4KP3 - chains A and C of the 6 polymer chains in the assembly; structure by X-ray diffraction, 2.40 A resolution.

Chain A:
Name: Unconventional myosin-Va
Source organism: Mus musculus
Notes: fragment: Globular Tail Domain (GTD)
Reference sequence: Q99104 (MYO5A_MOUSE); residues 1469-1853 here = UniProt positions 1469-1853
Sequence (404 residues; numbered 1450 to 1853; the number before each row is that of its first residue):
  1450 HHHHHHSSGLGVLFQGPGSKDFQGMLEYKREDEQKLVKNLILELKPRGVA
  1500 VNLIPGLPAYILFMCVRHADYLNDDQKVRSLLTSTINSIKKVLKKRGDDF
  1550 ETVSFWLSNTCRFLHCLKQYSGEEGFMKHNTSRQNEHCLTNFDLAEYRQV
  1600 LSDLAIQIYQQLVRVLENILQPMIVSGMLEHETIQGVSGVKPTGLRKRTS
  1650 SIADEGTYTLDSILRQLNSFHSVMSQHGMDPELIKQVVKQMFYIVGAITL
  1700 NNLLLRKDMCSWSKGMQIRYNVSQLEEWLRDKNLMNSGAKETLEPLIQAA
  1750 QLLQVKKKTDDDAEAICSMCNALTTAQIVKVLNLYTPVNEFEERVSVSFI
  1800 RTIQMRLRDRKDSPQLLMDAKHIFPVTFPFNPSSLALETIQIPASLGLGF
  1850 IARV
Unresolved in the structure: 1450-1469, 1633-1655
Construct notes: expression tag (1450-1468); engineered mutation Ser1674 (Cys in Q99104)
What the authors report for this chain:
  - mutagenesis - I1535E, K1539E: decreased binding to Gran
  - disease-associated variants - I1510N, M1513K, D1519G: decreased stability (proposed by the authors, not directly observed)

Chain C:
Name: RILP-like protein 2
Source organism: Mus musculus
Notes: fragment: Rilp Homology (RH1)
Reference sequence: Q99LE1 (RIPL2_MOUSE); numbering as in UniProt (aligned over 1-97)
Sequence (103 residues; numbered -5 to 97; the number before each row is that of its first residue; numbers below 1 keep their minus sign (Gly-5 is residue -5)):
    -5 GPGSEFMEDHPVREEEDGEEDEGALAKSPLQLTTDDVYDISYVVGRELMA
    45 LGSDPRVTRLQFKIVRVMEMLETLVNEGSLAVEELRMERDNLKQEVEGLR
    95 KAG
Unresolved in the structure: -5 to 13, 95-97
Construct notes: expression tag (-5 to 0)
What the authors report for this chain:
  - self-association interface (contacts with another copy of this molecule): Val61
  - mutagenesis - V61E: decreased binding to Unconventional myosin-Va (chain A)

How chain A and chain C interact:
Residue-residue contacts (33; chain A residue first):
  Arg1496(A) - Asp29(C)  salt bridge
  Arg1496(A) - Tyr32(C)
  Arg1496(A) - Asp33(C)  salt bridge
  Gly1497(A) - Tyr32(C)
  Val1498(A) - Val31(C)  hydrophobic
  Val1498(A) - Tyr32(C)
  Val1498(A) - Ser35(C)
  Val1498(A) - Val59(C)
  Val1498(A) - Met62(C)  hydrophobic
  Val1498(A) - Glu63(C)
  Val1498(A) - Glu66(C)
  Asn1501(A) - Tyr32(C)  hydrogen bond (side chain-backbone)
  Asn1501(A) - Tyr36(C)
  Leu1502(A) - Ser35(C)
  Leu1502(A) - Gly39(C)
  Leu1502(A) - Leu42(C)  hydrophobic
  Leu1502(A) - Met43(C)
  Leu1502(A) - Val59(C)  hydrophobic
  Ile1503(A) - Gln55(C)
  Ile1503(A) - Phe56(C)  hydrophobic
  Pro1504(A) - Met43(C)
  Ser1674(A) - Tyr36(C)
  Gln1675(A) - Asp33(C)  hydrogen bond
  Gln1675(A) - Tyr36(C)
  Ser1833(A) - Ser47(C)  hydrogen bond (backbone-side chain)
  Thr1838(A) - Thr52(C)
  Thr1838(A) - Phe56(C)
  Gln1840(A) - Phe56(C)
  Pro1842(A) - Val59(C)  hydrophobic
  Pro1842(A) - Glu63(C)
  Ala1843(A) - Arg60(C)
  Ala1843(A) - Glu63(C)
  Ser1844(A) - Glu63(C)  hydrogen bond
Interface residues without a listed pair, chain A (17 interface residues in all): Ala1499, Ile1839
Interface residues without a listed pair, chain C (22 interface residues in all): Val38, Pro49, Arg53, Ile58
From the paper, about this interface:
  - interface residues, chain A: Val1498(A), Leu1502(A)
  - interface residues, chain C: Phe56(C)
  - hot spots on chain C (mutagenesis) - F56P, V59Q: abolished binding to Unconventional myosin-Va (chain A)

Summary:
17 residues of chain A face 22 of chain C across their interface; the contacts include 4 hydrogen bonds and 2
salt bridges. Polar pairs include Arg1496(A)-Asp29(C), Arg1496(A)-Asp33(C) and Asn1501(A)-Tyr32(C). From the
paper: I1510N, M1513K and D1519G of chain A reduce stability; interface residues Val1498(A), Leu1502(A) and
Phe56(C); 8 substitutions were tested in all.
Chain A is Unconventional myosin-Va and chain C is RILP-like protein 2, both from Mus musculus; the structure,
Crystal Structure of MyoVa-GTD in Complex with Two Cargos, was determined by X-ray diffraction (same
publication as 3WB8).
